Entry 6QYH (X-ray diffraction, 1.94 A resolution); this record covers chains A and B.

[Chain A (and B)]
Molecule: 4-hydroxyphenylacetate 3-monooxygenase oxygenase component
Organism: Escherichia coli
Notes: EC 1.14.14.9; chain B of this document is another copy of the same molecule, construct and numbering; everything in this record applies to it too
UniProtKB: A0A2G8ZEZ1 (A0A2G8ZEZ1_ECOLX); residues 1-520 here = UniProt positions 1-520
Sequence (520 residues; each row starts with the number of its first residue):
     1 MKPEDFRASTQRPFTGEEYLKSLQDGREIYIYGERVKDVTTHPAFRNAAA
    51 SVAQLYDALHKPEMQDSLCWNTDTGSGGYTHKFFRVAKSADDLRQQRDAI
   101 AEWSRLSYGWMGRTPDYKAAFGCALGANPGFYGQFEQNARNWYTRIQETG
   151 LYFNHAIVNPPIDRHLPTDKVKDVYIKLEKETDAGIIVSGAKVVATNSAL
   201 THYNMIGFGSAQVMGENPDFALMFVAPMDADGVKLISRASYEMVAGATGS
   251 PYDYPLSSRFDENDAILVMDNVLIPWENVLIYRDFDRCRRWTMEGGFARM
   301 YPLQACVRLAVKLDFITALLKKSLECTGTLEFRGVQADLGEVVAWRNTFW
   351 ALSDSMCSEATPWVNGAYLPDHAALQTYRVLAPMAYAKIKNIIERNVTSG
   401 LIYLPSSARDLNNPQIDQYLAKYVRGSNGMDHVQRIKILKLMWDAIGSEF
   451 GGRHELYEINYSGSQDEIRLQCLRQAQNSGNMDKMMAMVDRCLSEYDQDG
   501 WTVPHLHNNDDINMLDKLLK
Unresolved in the structure: 168, 208-215 (chain B: 209-216)
Bound ions: Ca2+ near Glu-359 (its only coordinating residue here)

[Chain A / chain B interface]
Contacting residue pairs (199; chain A residue first):
  Pro-43(A) with Ile-512(B), hydrophobic
  Arg-46(A) with His-507(B); Asn-508(B), hydrogen bond (side chain-backbone); Asp-511(B), salt bridge; Ile-512(B)
  Asn-47(A) with Leu-506(B); His-507(B), hydrogen bond (side chain-backbone)
  Ala-50(A) with His-505(B)
  Gln-54(A) with His-505(B), hydrogen bond
  Arg-94(A) with Glu-359(B), salt bridge
  Tyr-108(A) with Met-488(B); Arg-491(B); Cys-492(B), hydrogen bond (side chain-backbone); Glu-495(B), hydrogen bond
  Gly-246(A) with Asn-509(B), hydrogen bond (backbone-side chain); Ile-512(B); Asn-513(B), hydrogen bond (backbone-side chain)
  Ala-247(A) with Ile-512(B); Asn-513(B); Met-514(B), hydrogen bond (backbone-backbone)
  Thr-248(A) with Leu-515(B)
  Gly-249(A) with Asn-509(B), hydrogen bond (backbone-side chain); Asn-513(B), hydrogen bond (backbone-side chain)
  Ser-250(A) with Asn-509(B)
  Pro-251(A) with Tyr-496(B); Trp-501(B)
  Tyr-252(A) with Tyr-496(B), hydrophobic; Asp-497(B); Gln-498(B)
  Pro-255(A) with Tyr-496(B); Trp-501(B)
  Ser-258(A) with Trp-501(B)
  Arg-259(A) with Cys-492(B), hydrogen bond; Glu-495(B), salt bridge; Tyr-496(B); Trp-501(B); Leu-506(B)
  Val-311(A) with Met-488(B)
  Asp-314(A) with Met-485(B); Met-488(B)
  Phe-315(A) with Met-488(B); Val-489(B); Cys-492(B), hydrophobic
  Thr-317(A) with Met-485(B)
  Ala-318(A) with Met-485(B); Met-486(B); Val-489(B), hydrophobic
  Leu-319(A) with Val-489(B)
  Lys-321(A) with Gln-477(B); Met-482(B); Met-486(B)
  Lys-322(A) with Met-486(B), hydrogen bond; Val-489(B); Asp-490(B), salt bridge; Leu-493(B)
  Arg-333(A) with Glu-467(B), salt bridge; Leu-470(B)
  Gln-336(A) with Leu-470(B); Leu-473(B)
  Ala-337(A) with Asp-466(B); Arg-469(B)
  Leu-339(A) with Leu-473(B), hydrophobic
  Gly-340(A) with Arg-469(B); Cys-472(B); Leu-473(B)
  Glu-341(A) with Met-384(B); Arg-469(B), salt bridge
  Val-343(A) with Cys-472(B), hydrophobic; Ala-476(B), hydrophobic
  Ala-344(A) with Thr-377(B); Val-380(B), hydrophobic; Cys-472(B)
  Trp-345(A) with Trp-345(B), hydrophobic; Leu-381(B), hydrophobic; Met-384(B), hydrophobic
  Arg-346(A) with Met-485(B)
  Asn-347(A) with Ala-373(B); Thr-377(B), hydrogen bond; Cys-472(B)
  Thr-348(A) with Thr-377(B); Leu-381(B)
  Ala-351(A) with Leu-352(B), hydrophobic; Ser-355(B)
  Leu-352(A) with Ala-351(B), hydrophobic
  Asp-354(A) with Ser-355(B), hydrogen bond; Glu-359(B)
  Ser-355(A) with Ala-351(B); Asp-354(B), hydrogen bond
  Glu-359(A) with Asp-354(B)
  Ala-373(A) with Asn-347(B)
  Thr-377(A) with Ala-344(B); Asn-347(B), hydrogen bond; Thr-348(B)
  Val-380(A) with Ala-344(B), hydrophobic
  Leu-381(A) with Trp-345(B), hydrophobic; Thr-348(B)
  Met-384(A) with Glu-341(B); Trp-345(B), hydrophobic; Lys-388(B)
  Lys-388(A) with Met-384(B)
  Ala-408(A) with Gln-498(B)
  Arg-409(A) with Asn-513(B), hydrogen bond; Leu-515(B); Asp-516(B), salt bridge
  Leu-411(A) with Gln-498(B)
  Asn-412(A) with Gln-498(B), hydrogen bond; Asp-499(B)
  Val-433(A) with Gln-498(B)
  Lys-437(A) with Leu-493(B), hydrogen bond (side chain-backbone); Tyr-496(B), hydrogen bond (side chain-backbone)
  Leu-441(A) with Leu-493(B), hydrophobic; Tyr-496(B)
  Asp-466(A) with Ala-337(B)
  Glu-467(A) with Arg-333(B), salt bridge
  Arg-469(A) with Ala-337(B); Gly-340(B); Glu-341(B), salt bridge
  Leu-470(A) with Arg-333(B); Gln-336(B)
  Cys-472(A) with Gly-340(B); Val-343(B), hydrophobic; Ala-344(B); Asn-347(B)
  Leu-473(A) with Gln-336(B); Leu-339(B), hydrophobic; Gly-340(B)
  Ala-476(A) with Val-343(B), hydrophobic
  Gln-477(A) with Lys-321(B)
  Met-482(A) with Thr-317(B); Lys-321(B)
  Met-485(A) with Asp-314(B); Thr-317(B); Ala-318(B); Arg-346(B)
  Met-486(A) with Ala-318(B); Lys-321(B); Lys-322(B)
  Met-488(A) with Arg-105(B); Tyr-108(B); Val-311(B); Asp-314(B); Phe-315(B)
  Val-489(A) with Phe-315(B); Ala-318(B), hydrophobic; Leu-319(B); Lys-322(B)
  Asp-490(A) with Lys-322(B), salt bridge
  Arg-491(A) with Arg-105(B), hydrogen bond (side chain-backbone); Leu-106(B); Tyr-108(B), hydrogen bond
  Cys-492(A) with Tyr-108(B), hydrogen bond (backbone-side chain); Arg-259(B), hydrogen bond; Phe-315(B), hydrophobic
  Leu-493(A) with Lys-322(B); Lys-437(B), hydrogen bond (backbone-side chain); Leu-441(B), hydrophobic
  Glu-495(A) with Tyr-108(B), hydrogen bond; Arg-259(B), salt bridge
  Tyr-496(A) with Pro-251(B); Tyr-252(B), hydrophobic; Pro-255(B); Arg-259(B); Lys-437(B), hydrogen bond (backbone-side chain); Leu-441(B)
  Asp-497(A) with Tyr-252(B)
  Gln-498(A) with Tyr-252(B); Ala-408(B); Leu-411(B); Asn-412(B), hydrogen bond; Val-433(B)
  Asp-499(A) with Asn-412(B)
  Trp-501(A) with Pro-251(B); Pro-255(B); Ser-258(B); Arg-259(B)
  His-505(A) with Ala-50(B); Gln-54(B), hydrogen bond
  Leu-506(A) with Asn-47(B); Arg-259(B)
  His-507(A) with Arg-46(B); Asn-47(B), hydrogen bond (backbone-side chain)
  Asn-508(A) with Arg-46(B), hydrogen bond (backbone-side chain)
  Asn-509(A) with Gly-246(B), hydrogen bond (side chain-backbone); Gly-249(B), hydrogen bond (side chain-backbone); Ser-250(B)
  Asp-511(A) with Arg-46(B), salt bridge
  Ile-512(A) with Pro-43(B), hydrophobic; Arg-46(B); Gly-246(B); Ala-247(B)
  Asn-513(A) with Gly-246(B), hydrogen bond (side chain-backbone); Ala-247(B), hydrogen bond (side chain-backbone); Thr-248(B); Gly-249(B), hydrogen bond (side chain-backbone); Arg-409(B), hydrogen bond
  Met-514(A) with Ala-247(B), hydrogen bond (backbone-backbone)
  Leu-515(A) with Thr-248(B); Arg-409(B)
  Asp-516(A) with Arg-409(B), salt bridge
Interface residues without a listed pair, chain A (102 interface residues in all): Thr-40, Ser-51, Arg-105, Met-243, Ala-245, Leu-256, Gly-334, Ser-358, Gln-434, Ile-438, Ser-464, Asn-481, Gly-500
Interface residues without a listed pair, chain B (101 interface residues in all): Thr-40, Ser-51, Ala-245, Leu-256, Gly-334, Ser-358, Gln-434, Ile-438, Ser-464, Asn-481, Gly-500

[In short]
Chain A and chain B form an interface of 102 and 101 residues respectively; the contacts include 38 hydrogen
bonds and 13 salt bridges. Among the polar pairs are Arg-46(A)/Asp-511(B), Arg-94(A)/Glu-359(B) and
Arg-259(A)/Glu-495(B).
Chain A and chain B are both 4-hydroxyphenylacetate 3-monooxygenase oxygenase component (Escherichia coli);
the structure, Structure of Apo HPAB from E.coli, was determined by X-ray diffraction together with 6QYI from
the same study.
